PDB entry 1W1Q | X-ray diffraction, 1.80 A resolution | chain A

[Chain A]
Protein: Cytokinin dehydrogenase 1
Source organism: Zea mays
Notes: EC 1.5.99.12
UniProtKB: Q9T0N8 (CKX1_MAIZE); numbering as in UniProt (aligned over 1-534)
Chain sequence (534 residues; row label = number of the first residue in the row):
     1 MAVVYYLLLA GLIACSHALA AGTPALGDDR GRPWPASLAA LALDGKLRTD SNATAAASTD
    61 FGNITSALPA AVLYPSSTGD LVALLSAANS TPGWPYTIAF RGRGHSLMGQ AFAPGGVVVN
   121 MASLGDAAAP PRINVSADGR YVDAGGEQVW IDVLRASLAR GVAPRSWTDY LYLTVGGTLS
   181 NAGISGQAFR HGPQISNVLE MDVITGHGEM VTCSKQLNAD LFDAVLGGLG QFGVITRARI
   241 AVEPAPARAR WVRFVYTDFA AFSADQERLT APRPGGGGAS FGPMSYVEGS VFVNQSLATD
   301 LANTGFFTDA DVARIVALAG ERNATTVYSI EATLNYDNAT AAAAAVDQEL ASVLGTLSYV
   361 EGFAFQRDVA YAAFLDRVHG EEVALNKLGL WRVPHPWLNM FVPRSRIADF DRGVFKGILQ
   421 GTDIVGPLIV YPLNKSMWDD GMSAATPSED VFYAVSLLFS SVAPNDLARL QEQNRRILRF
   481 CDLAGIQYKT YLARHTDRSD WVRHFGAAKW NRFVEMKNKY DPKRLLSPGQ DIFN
Not modelled in the structure: 1-39, 274-279, 337-343, 462-464
Differences from the reference sequence: conflict Gly-79 (Ala in Q9T0N8), Phe-254 (Leu in Q9T0N8)
Glycans and other covalent adducts: N-acetylglucosamine (NAG) linked to Asn-63, Asn-89, Asn-134, Asn-294; flavin-adenine dinucleotide (FAD) linked to His-105
Small-molecule neighbours:
  - FAD (flavin-adenine dinucleotide): Phe-61, Ala-99, Phe-100, Arg-101, Gly-102, Arg-103, Gly-104, Ser-106, Gln-110, Ala-111, Met-121, Gly-146, Thr-168, Asp-169, Tyr-170, Leu-173, Thr-174, Gly-176, Gly-177, Thr-178, Ser-180, Asn-181, Gly-183, Ile-184, Leu-229, Gly-230, Gly-233, Val-234, Ile-235, Trp-391, Trp-397, Tyr-491, Leu-492, Ser-527, Gln-530
  - N-(3-methylbut-2-en-1-yl)-9H-purin-6-amine (ZIP): Asp-169, Ile-184, Val-378, Glu-381, Trp-397, Asn-399, Pro-427, Ile-429, Ser-456, Leu-458, Tyr-491, Leu-492
Swiss-Prot annotation at these positions:
  - binding site (FAD): Phe-100, Gly-102, Arg-103, Gly-104, Ser-106, Gln-110, Asp-169, Thr-174, Ser-180, Ile-184, Ile-235, Tyr-491, Ser-527, Gln-530
  - binding site (N(6)-dimethylallyladenine): Asp-169, Glu-381
  - binding site (trans-zeatin): Asp-169, Glu-381, Ser-456
  - modified residue: His-105 (Pros-8alpha-FAD histidine)
  - glycosylation (N-linked (GlcNAc...) asparagine): Asn-52, Asn-63, Asn-89, Asn-134, Asn-294, Asn-323, Asn-338, Asn-434
From the paper describing this entry:
  - binding site for N-(3-methylbut-2-en-1-yl)-9H-purin-6-amine: Asp-169, Val-378, Glu-381, Trp-397, Pro-427, Leu-458
  - contacts within the chain: Asp-169/Glu-288 (hydrogen bond)
  - catalytic residues: Asp-169 (proposed by the authors, not directly observed)

[Overview]
Bound to chain A: N-(3-methylbut-2-en-1-yl)-9H-purin-6-amine. Covalently linked flavin-adenine dinucleotide:
at His-105. Covalently linked N-acetylglucosamine: at Asn-63, Asn-89, Asn-134 and Asn-294. UniProt lists 14
FAD-binding residues, N(6)-dimethylallyladenine-binding residues Asp-169 and Glu-381 and 3
trans-zeatin-binding residues. From the paper: the catalytic residue Asp-169; a binding site for
N-(3-methylbut-2-en-1-yl)-9H-purin-6-amine at Asp-169, Val-378 and Glu-381 among others.
Chain A is Cytokinin dehydrogenase 1 (Zea mays); the structure, Plant Cytokinin Dehydrogenase in Complex with
Isopentenyladenine, was determined by X-ray diffraction, deposited together with 1W1O, 1W1R and 1W1S.
